PDB entry 9CHK | X-ray diffraction, 1.50 A resolution | chains C and D of the 4 polymer chains in the assembly

# Chain C
Protein: TP-methylase family protein
From: Shewanella oneidensis
Notes: engineered mutation(s): Y62A
Reference sequence: Q8EGW3 (Q8EGW3_SHEON); numbering as in UniProt (aligned over 1-263)
Sequence (263 residues; each row starts with the number of its first residue):
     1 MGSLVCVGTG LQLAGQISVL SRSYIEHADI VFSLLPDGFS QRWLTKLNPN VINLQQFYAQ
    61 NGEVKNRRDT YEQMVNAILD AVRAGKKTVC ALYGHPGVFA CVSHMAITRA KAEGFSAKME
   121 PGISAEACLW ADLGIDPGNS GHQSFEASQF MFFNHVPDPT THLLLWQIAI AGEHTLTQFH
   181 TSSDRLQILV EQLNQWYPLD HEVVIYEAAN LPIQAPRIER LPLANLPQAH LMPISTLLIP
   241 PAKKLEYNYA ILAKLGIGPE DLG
Unresolved in the structure: 1
Small-molecule neighbours: S-adenosylmethionine (SAM): Leu11, Tyr93, Gly94, His95, Val98, Phe99, Ala100, Ser124, Ala125, Trp166, Gln167, Tyr206, Glu207, Ala208, Asn210, Pro233, Ile234, Ser235, Thr236

# Chain D
Protein: Extradiol ring-cleavage dioxygenase LigAB LigA subunit domain-containing protein
From: Shewanella oneidensis
Reference sequence: Q8EGW2 (Q8EGW2_SHEON); numbering as in UniProt (aligned over 1-71)
Sequence (78 residues; each row starts with the number of its first residue; numbers below 1 keep their minus sign (Met-6 is residue -6)):
    -6 MHHHHHHMSG LSDFFTQLGQ DAQLMEDYKQ NPEAVMRAHG LTDEQINAVM TGDMEKLKTL
    54 SGDSSYQSAL VISHGNGD
Unresolved in the structure: -6 to 1, 54-71
Differences from the reference sequence: initiating methionine (-6); expression tag (-5 to 0); engineered mutation Ala62 (Tyr in Q8EGW2)

# How chain C and chain D interact
Contacting residue pairs - 26 pairs, chain C then chain D:
  Leu13(C) - Phe8(D)  hydrophobic
  Leu13(C) - Thr9(D)
  Leu13(C) - Gly12(D)
  Ala14(C) - Thr9(D)
  Ala14(C) - Gln13(D)
  Gly15(C) - Gly12(D)
  Arg22(C) - Gln13(D)  hydrogen bond
  Phe39(C) - Leu4(D)  hydrophobic
  Phe39(C) - Ser5(D)
  Phe39(C) - Phe8(D)  hydrophobic
  Arg42(C) - Ser2(D)
  Arg42(C) - Ser5(D)  hydrogen bond
  Arg42(C) - Asp6(D)  salt bridge
  Trp43(C) - Thr9(D)
  Lys46(C) - Asp6(D)  salt bridge
  Leu211(C) - Met47(D)  hydrophobic
  Pro212(C) - Phe8(D)
  Pro212(C) - Leu11(D)  hydrophobic
  Pro212(C) - Met18(D)  hydrophobic
  Ile213(C) - Phe8(D)  hydrophobic
  Ile213(C) - Leu11(D)  hydrophobic
  Ile213(C) - Tyr21(D)
  Ile213(C) - Val42(D)  hydrophobic
  Ile213(C) - Met47(D)  hydrophobic
  Ile213(C) - Leu50(D)  hydrophobic
  Gln214(C) - Met47(D)
Other interface residues (no listed pair), chain D (15 interface residues in all): Lys51

# In short
12 residues of chain C face 15 of chain D across their interface, with 2 hydrogen bonds and 2 salt bridges.
Polar contacts include Arg42(C)-Asp6(D), Lys46(C)-Asp6(D) and Arg22(C)-Gln13(D). Bound to chain C:
S-adenosylmethionine.
Here chain C is TP-methylase family protein and chain D is Extradiol ring-cleavage dioxygenase LigAB LigA
subunit domain-containing protein, both from Shewanella oneidensis. Entry 9CHK (Structure of the
alpha-N-methyltransferase (SonM) and RiPP precursor (SonA-Y62A) heteromeric complex (bound to SAM)) was
determined by X-ray diffraction together with 9CGW, 9CH0, 9CH1, 9CH2, 9CH3, 9CH5, 9CH7 and 9CHI from the same
study.
